PDB entry 8U31 | X-ray diffraction, 2.73 A resolution | chains B and C of the 3 polymer chains in the assembly

== Chain B ==
Name: Fab light chain
From: Homo sapiens
Notes: antibody fragment or engineered binder
Sequence (218 residues; row label = number of the first residue in the row):
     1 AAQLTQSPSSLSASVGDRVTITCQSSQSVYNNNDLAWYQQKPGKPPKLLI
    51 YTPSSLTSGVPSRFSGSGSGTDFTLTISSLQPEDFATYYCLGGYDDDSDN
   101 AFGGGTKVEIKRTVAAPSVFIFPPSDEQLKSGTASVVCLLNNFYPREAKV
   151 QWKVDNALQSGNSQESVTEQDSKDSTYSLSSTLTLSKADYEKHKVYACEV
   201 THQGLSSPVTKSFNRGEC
Disordered / not traced: 217-218
Disulfide bonds: C23-C90, C138-C198

== Chain C ==
Name: Fab heavy chain
From: Homo sapiens
Notes: antibody fragment or engineered binder
Sequence (229 residues; each row starts with the number of its first residue):
     1 EQQLVESGGGVVQPGRSLRLSCAASGFSFSSTYWICWVRQAPGKGLEWIA
    51 CIYAGSSGNTYYANWAKGRFTISKDSSSTTVFLQMNSLRAEDTAVYFCAR
   101 AGGAGGGVYTLTRLDLWGQGTLVTVSSASTKGPSVFPLAPSSKSTSGGTA
   151 ALGCLVKDYFPEPVTVSWNSGALTSGVHTFPAVLQSSGLYSLSSVVTVPS
   201 SSLGTQTYICNVNHKPSNTKVDKKVEPKS
Disordered / not traced: 141-148, 229
Disulfide bonds: C22-C98, C36-C51, C154-C210

== Interface between chain B and chain C ==
Contacting residue pairs - 75 pairs, chain B then chain C:
  D34(B) with T110(C), hydrogen bond; T112(C), hydrogen bond
  A36(B) with T112(C)
  Y38(B) with T112(C), hydrogen bond (side chain-backbone); R113(C); L114(C), hydrogen bond (side chain-backbone); W117(C), hydrophobic
  Q40(B) with Q40(C), hydrogen bond
  P45(B) with F97(C), hydrophobic; W117(C), hydrophobic; G118(C); Q119(C)
  P46(B) with L46(C), hydrophobic; W117(C)
  L48(B) with R113(C); L114(C)
  Y51(B) with V108(C); Y109(C); T110(C), hydrogen bond; T112(C); R113(C)
  S54(B) with G106(C), hydrogen bond (side chain-backbone); R113(C), hydrogen bond
  Y89(B) with Q40(C), hydrogen bond; K44(C); G45(C); L46(C)
  L91(B) with T112(C)
  G92(B) with T112(C)
  G93(B) with T112(C)
  D97(B) with W48(C); Y61(C); L111(C)
  S98(B) with Y62(C), hydrogen bond (side chain-backbone); A63(C); N64(C), hydrogen bond (backbone-backbone); K67(C), hydrogen bond
  D99(B) with N64(C), hydrogen bond
  N100(B) with W48(C)
  F102(B) with V38(C), hydrophobic; L46(C); E47(C); W48(C)
  F120(B) with A151(C), hydrophobic
  F122(B) with L138(C); A139(C); A151(C)
  S125(B) with F136(C); P137(C)
  E127(B) with K223(C), salt bridge
  Q128(B) with F136(C); K157(C)
  S135(B) with L155(C); K157(C)
  V137(B) with L138(C), hydrophobic
  L139(B) with A151(C), hydrophobic; F180(C), hydrophobic; V195(C), hydrophobic
  N141(B) with H178(C); T197(C), hydrogen bond
  N142(B) with H178(C), hydrogen bond
  Q164(B) with V183(C); L184(C), hydrogen bond (side chain-backbone); Q185(C)
  S166(B) with F180(C); P181(C), hydrogen bond (side chain-backbone)
  V167(B) with P181(C)
  T168(B) with T179(C); F180(C)
  D171(B) with H178(C)
  S178(B) with H178(C), hydrogen bond; F180(C)
  L179(B) with F180(C)
  S180(B) with F180(C); S193(C)
Interface residues without a listed pair, chain B (42 interface residues in all): L35, P53, T133, E165, K173, T184
Interface residues without a listed pair, chain C (48 interface residues in all): D115, V135, P140, T149, L152, S175

== Overview ==
Chain B and chain C form an interface of 42 and 48 residues respectively, with 18 hydrogen bonds and 1 salt
bridge. Polar pairs include E127(B)-K223(C), D34(B)-T110(C) and D34(B)-T112(C).
Here chain B is Fab light chain and chain C is Fab heavy chain, both from Homo sapiens. Entry 8U31 (Crystal
structure of PD-1 in complex with a Fab) was determined by X-ray diffraction together with 8U32 from the same
study.
